PDB entry 5WWU | X-ray diffraction, 2.79 A resolution | chains A and B of the 3 polymer chains in the assembly

# Chain A
Molecule: HLA class I histocompatibility antigen, A-24 alpha chain
Organism: Homo sapiens
UniProtKB: P05534 (1A24_HUMAN); residues 1-274 here correspond to UniProt positions 25-298 (UniProt number = residue number + 24)
Chain sequence (274 residues; numbered 1 to 274; the number before each row is that of its first residue):
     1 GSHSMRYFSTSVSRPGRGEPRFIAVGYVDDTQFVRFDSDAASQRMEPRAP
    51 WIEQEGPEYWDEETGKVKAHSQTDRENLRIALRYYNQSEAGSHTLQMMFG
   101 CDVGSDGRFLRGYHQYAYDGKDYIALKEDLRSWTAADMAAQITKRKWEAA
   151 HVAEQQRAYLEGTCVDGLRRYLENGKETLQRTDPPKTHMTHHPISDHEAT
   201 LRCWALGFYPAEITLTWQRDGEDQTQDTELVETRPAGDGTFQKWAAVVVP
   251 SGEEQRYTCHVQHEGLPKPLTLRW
Disulfides: Cys101-Cys164, Cys203-Cys259

# Chain B
Molecule: Beta-2-microglobulin
Organism: Homo sapiens
UniProtKB: P61769 (B2MG_HUMAN); residue numbers follow UniProt; this construct covers 21-119
Chain sequence (99 residues; numbered 21 to 119; the number before each row is that of its first residue):
    21 IQRTPKIQVYSRHPAENGKSNFLNCYVSGFHPSDIEVDLLKNGERIEKVE
    71 HSDLSFSKDWSFYLLYYTEFTPTEKDEYACRVNHVTLSQPKIVKWDRDM
Disulfides: Cys45-Cys100
Swiss-Prot annotation at these positions:
  - modified residue: Gln22 (Pyrrolidone carboxylic acid)
  - glycosylation: Ile21 (N-linked (Glc) (glycation) isoleucine), Lys39 (N-linked (Glc) (glycation) lysine), Lys61 (N-linked (Glc) (glycation) lysine), Lys68 (N-linked (Glc) (glycation) lysine), Lys78 (N-linked (Glc) (glycation) lysine), Lys111 (N-linked (Glc) (glycation) lysine), Lys114 (N-linked (Glc) (glycation) lysine)
  - natural variant: Asp96 (D96N: In AMYLD6)
  - mutagenesis: Asp79 (D79P: Increases tendency towards amyloid formation), Trp80 (W80G: Decreases tendency towards amyloid formation; W80V: Increases tendency towards amyloid formation)

# Interface between chain A and chain B
Contacting residue pairs - 54 pairs, chain A then chain B:
  Arg6(A) - Lys78(B)
  Phe8(A) - Ser75(B)
  Phe8(A) - Phe76(B)  hydrophobic
  Ser9(A) - Phe76(B)
  Thr10(A) - Phe76(B)
  Thr10(A) - Phe82(B)
  Val12(A) - Ser53(B)
  Ile23(A) - Leu74(B)
  Val25(A) - Asp73(B)
  Val25(A) - Leu74(B)
  Val25(A) - Ser75(B)
  Tyr27(A) - Ser75(B)
  Tyr27(A) - Tyr83(B)  hydrogen bond
  Gln32(A) - Asp73(B)  hydrogen bond
  Arg35(A) - Asp73(B)  salt bridge
  Arg48(A) - Asp73(B)  salt bridge
  Gln96(A) - His51(B)  hydrogen bond
  Gln96(A) - Phe76(B)
  Gln96(A) - Trp80(B)  hydrogen bond (side chain-backbone)
  Gln96(A) - Phe82(B)
  Met97(A) - Phe76(B)
  Gln115(A) - Trp80(B)
  Tyr116(A) - Trp80(B)
  Ala117(A) - Trp80(B)
  Asp119(A) - His51(B)
  Gly120(A) - Arg23(B)
  Gly120(A) - His51(B)
  Gly120(A) - Trp80(B)
  Asp122(A) - Trp80(B)  hydrogen bond
  His192(A) - Asp118(B)  salt bridge
  Arg202(A) - Asp118(B)  hydrogen bond (side chain-backbone)
  Arg202(A) - Met119(B)
  Trp204(A) - Asp118(B)
  Trp204(A) - Met119(B)
  Val231(A) - Gln28(B)
  Glu232(A) - Lys26(B)  salt bridge
  Glu232(A) - Gln28(B)  hydrogen bond (backbone-side chain)
  Glu232(A) - Tyr46(B)
  Glu232(A) - Ser48(B)  hydrogen bond
  Arg234(A) - Gln28(B)  hydrogen bond
  Arg234(A) - Tyr30(B)
  Arg234(A) - Met119(B)  hydrogen bond (side chain-backbone)
  Pro235(A) - Tyr30(B)  hydrogen bond (backbone-side chain)
  Pro235(A) - Tyr46(B)
  Pro235(A) - Leu85(B)  hydrophobic
  Ala236(A) - Arg32(B)  hydrogen bond (backbone-side chain)
  Ala236(A) - Asn44(B)  hydrogen bond (backbone-side chain)
  Gly237(A) - Arg32(B)
  Asp238(A) - Arg32(B)
  Asp238(A) - His33(B)  salt bridge
  Gln242(A) - Tyr30(B)
  Gln242(A) - Ser31(B)  hydrogen bond (side chain-backbone)
  Gln242(A) - Arg32(B)  hydrogen bond (side chain-backbone)
  Trp244(A) - Met119(B)  hydrophobic
Interface residues without a listed pair, chain A (35 interface residues in all): Thr94, Met98, Leu206, Thr233
Interface residues without a listed pair, chain B (26 interface residues in all): Ile21, Pro34, Asp79

# In short
The interface between chain A and chain B involves 35 residues on one side and 26 on the other, with 15
hydrogen bonds and 5 salt bridges. Polar pairs include Arg35(A)-Asp73(B), Arg48(A)-Asp73(B) and
His192(A)-Asp118(B). Curated annotation (UniProt) lists 2 mutagenesis sites on chain B.
Here chain A is HLA class I histocompatibility antigen, A-24 alpha chain and chain B is Beta-2-microglobulin,
both from Homo sapiens. Entry 5WWU (Crystal Structure of HLA-A*2402 in complex with 2009 pandemic influenza
A(H1N1) virus and avian influenza A(H5N1) ...) was determined by X-ray diffraction (same publication as 5WXC
and 5WXD).
